8Y06 - chains A and B of the 4 polymer chains in the assembly; structure by X-ray diffraction, 3.99 A resolution.

Chain A:
Protein: LbCas12a
From: Lachnospiraceae bacterium ND2006
UniProtKB: A0A5S8WF58 (A0A5S8WF58_9FIRM); residues 1-1228 here = UniProt positions 1-1228
Amino-acid sequence (1228 residues; row label = number of the first residue in the row):
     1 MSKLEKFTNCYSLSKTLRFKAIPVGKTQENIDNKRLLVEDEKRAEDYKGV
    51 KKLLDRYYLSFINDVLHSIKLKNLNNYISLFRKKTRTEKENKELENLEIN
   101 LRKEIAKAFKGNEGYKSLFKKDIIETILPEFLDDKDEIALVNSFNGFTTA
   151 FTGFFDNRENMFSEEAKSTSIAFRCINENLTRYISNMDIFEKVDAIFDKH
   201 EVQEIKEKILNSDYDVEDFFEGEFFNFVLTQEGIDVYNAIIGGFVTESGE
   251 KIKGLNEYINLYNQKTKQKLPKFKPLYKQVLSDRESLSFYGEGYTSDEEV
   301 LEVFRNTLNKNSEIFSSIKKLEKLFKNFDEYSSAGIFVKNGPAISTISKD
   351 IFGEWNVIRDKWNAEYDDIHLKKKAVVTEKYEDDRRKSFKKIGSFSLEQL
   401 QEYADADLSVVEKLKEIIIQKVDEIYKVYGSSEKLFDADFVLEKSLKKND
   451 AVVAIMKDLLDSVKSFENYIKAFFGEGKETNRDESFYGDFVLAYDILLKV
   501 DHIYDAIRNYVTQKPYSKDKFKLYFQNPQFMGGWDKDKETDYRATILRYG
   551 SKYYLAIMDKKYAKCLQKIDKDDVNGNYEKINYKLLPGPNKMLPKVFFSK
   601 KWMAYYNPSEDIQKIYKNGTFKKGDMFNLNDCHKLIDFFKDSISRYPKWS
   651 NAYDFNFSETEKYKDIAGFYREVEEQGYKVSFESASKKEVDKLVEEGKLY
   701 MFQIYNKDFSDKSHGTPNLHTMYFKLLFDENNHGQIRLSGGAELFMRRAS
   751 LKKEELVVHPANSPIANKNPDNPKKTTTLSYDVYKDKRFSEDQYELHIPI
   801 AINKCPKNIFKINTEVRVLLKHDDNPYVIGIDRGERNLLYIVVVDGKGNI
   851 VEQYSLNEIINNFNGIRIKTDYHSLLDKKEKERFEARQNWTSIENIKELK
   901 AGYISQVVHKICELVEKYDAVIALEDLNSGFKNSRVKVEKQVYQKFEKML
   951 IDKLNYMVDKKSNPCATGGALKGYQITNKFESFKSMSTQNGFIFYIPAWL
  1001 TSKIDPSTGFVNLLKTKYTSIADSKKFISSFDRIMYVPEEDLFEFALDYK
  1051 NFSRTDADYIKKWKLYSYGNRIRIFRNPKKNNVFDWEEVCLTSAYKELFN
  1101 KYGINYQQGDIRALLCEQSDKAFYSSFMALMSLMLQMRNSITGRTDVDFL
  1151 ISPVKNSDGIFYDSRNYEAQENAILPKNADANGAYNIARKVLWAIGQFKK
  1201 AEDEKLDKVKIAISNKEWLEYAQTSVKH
Not modelled in the structure: 284-291, 368-374, 1075-1084, 1228

Chain B:
Molecule: 40-nt RNA strand
From: Lachnospiraceae bacterium ND2006
Sequence (40 nucleotides; row label = number of the first residue in the row; numbers below 1 keep their minus sign (A-20 is residue -20)):
   -20 AAUUUCUACUAAGUGUAGAUCGCAUCCAGUAAAGCGGCAC
Not modelled in the structure: 14-19

Interface between chain A and chain B:
Contacting residue pairs (124):
  Ser14(A) - C0(B)  base contact
  Lys15(A) - C0(B)  salt bridge to the phosphate
  Thr16(A) - C0(B)  hydrogen bond to the base
  Thr16(A) - G1(B)  hydrogen bond to the sugar
  Arg18(A) - U-17(B)  hydrogen bond to the base
  Arg18(A) - U-16(B)  sugar contact
  Arg18(A) - U-1(B)  sugar contact
  Arg18(A) - G1(B)  salt bridge to the phosphate
  Phe19(A) - U-17(B)  sugar contact
  Lys20(A) - U-17(B)  hydrogen bond to the sugar
  Lys51(A) - A3(B)  hydrogen bond to the phosphate
  Lys51(A) - U4(B)  salt bridge to the phosphate
  Gly153(A) - A3(B)  sugar contact
  Phe154(A) - U4(B)  sugar contact
  Asn157(A) - A3(B)  hydrogen bond to the sugar
  Asn157(A) - U4(B)  sugar contact
  Arg158(A) - U4(B)  hydrogen bond to the phosphate
  Arg158(A) - C5(B)  salt bridge to the phosphate
  Arg174(A) - C6(B)  hydrogen bond to the phosphate
  Arg174(A) - A7(B)  salt bridge to the phosphate
  Tyr277(A) - A7(B)  phosphate contact
  Tyr277(A) - G8(B)  phosphate contact
  Lys278(A) - C6(B)  salt bridge to the phosphate
  Lys278(A) - A7(B)  phosphate contact
  Val280(A) - C5(B)  phosphate contact
  Val280(A) - C6(B)  phosphate contact
  Gly341(A) - A12(B)  base contact
  Pro342(A) - A11(B)  base contact
  Ser345(A) - A12(B)  base contact
  Lys514(A) - U-14(B)  salt bridge to the phosphate
  Tyr516(A) - C-15(B)  hydrogen bond to the phosphate
  Lys518(A) - U-16(B)  phosphate contact
  Lys518(A) - C-15(B)  phosphate contact
  Lys520(A) - C2(B)  salt bridge to the phosphate
  Asn706(A) - U-17(B)  phosphate contact
  Lys707(A) - U-18(B)  hydrogen bond to the base
  Lys707(A) - U-17(B)  hydrogen bond to the phosphate
  Lys707(A) - U-5(B)  phosphate contact
  Ser710(A) - G-6(B)  hydrogen bond to the phosphate
  Lys712(A) - U-7(B)  phosphate contact
  Lys712(A) - G-6(B)  phosphate contact
  Ser713(A) - U-5(B)  hydrogen bond to the phosphate
  His714(A) - A-9(B)  salt bridge to the phosphate
  His714(A) - G-6(B)  sugar contact
  His714(A) - U-5(B)  hydrogen bond to the phosphate
  Gly715(A) - A-4(B)  phosphate contact
  Thr716(A) - A-4(B)  hydrogen bond to the phosphate
  Thr716(A) - G-3(B)  phosphate contact
  Asn718(A) - U-17(B)  base contact
  Asn718(A) - U-16(B)  base contact
  Asn718(A) - A-2(B)  base contact
  Asn718(A) - U-1(B)  base contact
  Leu719(A) - U-1(B)  hydrogen bond to the base
  His720(A) - U-1(B)  stacking on the base
  His720(A) - C0(B)  salt bridge to the phosphate
  Glu743(A) - C2(B)  sugar contact
  Phe745(A) - C2(B)  sugar contact
  Arg747(A) - U-16(B)  salt bridge to the phosphate
  His759(A) - A-20(B)  hydrogen bond to the sugar
  Ile765(A) - A-20(B)  base contact
  Ala766(A) - A-20(B)  hydrogen bond to the base
  Asn767(A) - A-20(B)  hydrogen bond to the base
  Asn767(A) - U-11(B)  phosphate contact
  Asn767(A) - A-10(B)  hydrogen bond to the phosphate
  Lys768(A) - U-11(B)  hydrogen bond to the phosphate
  Asn769(A) - C-12(B)  phosphate contact
  Asn769(A) - U-11(B)  hydrogen bond to the phosphate
  Asn772(A) - U-11(B)  sugar contact
  Asn772(A) - A-10(B)  hydrogen bond to the phosphate
  Lys774(A) - A-10(B)  salt bridge to the phosphate
  Lys774(A) - A-9(B)  hydrogen bond to the base
  Lys774(A) - G-8(B)  hydrogen bond to the base
  Thr777(A) - U-11(B)  hydrogen bond to the sugar
  Thr777(A) - A-10(B)  phosphate contact
  Thr777(A) - G-8(B)  base contact
  Leu779(A) - A-19(B)  base contact
  Leu779(A) - G-8(B)  base contact
  Tyr781(A) - A-19(B)  hydrogen bond to the base
  Tyr781(A) - G-8(B)  sugar contact
  Tyr781(A) - U-7(B)  stacking on the base
  Tyr784(A) - A-20(B)  phosphate contact
  Tyr784(A) - A-19(B)  sugar contact
  Lys785(A) - A-20(B)  sugar contact
  Lys785(A) - A-19(B)  phosphate contact
  Asp786(A) - A-19(B)  hydrogen bond to the phosphate
  Lys787(A) - U-18(B)  phosphate contact
  Arg788(A) - A-19(B)  sugar contact
  Arg788(A) - U-18(B)  salt bridge to the phosphate
  Arg788(A) - U-16(B)  salt bridge to the phosphate
  Arg788(A) - C-15(B)  salt bridge to the phosphate
  Phe789(A) - C-15(B)  phosphate contact
  Gln793(A) - U-17(B)  phosphate contact
  Gln793(A) - U-16(B)  phosphate contact
  His797(A) - G1(B)  hydrogen bond to the sugar
  His797(A) - C2(B)  phosphate contact
  Asn861(A) - A-10(B)  base contact
  Asn861(A) - A-4(B)  hydrogen bond to the sugar
  Asn862(A) - A-4(B)  sugar contact
  Phe863(A) - A-10(B)  base contact
  Phe863(A) - U-5(B)  sugar contact
  Ile868(A) - A-10(B)  base contact
  Thr870(A) - A-13(B)  sugar contact
  Thr870(A) - A-10(B)  base contact
  Tyr872(A) - A-13(B)  hydrogen bond to the sugar
  Leu875(A) - A-13(B)  phosphate contact
  Leu875(A) - C-12(B)  phosphate contact
  Glu898(A) - U-14(B)  phosphate contact
  Leu899(A) - U-14(B)  phosphate contact
  Leu899(A) - A-13(B)  sugar contact
  Gly902(A) - U-14(B)  sugar contact
  Ser905(A) - G-3(B)  hydrogen bond to the sugar
  Ser905(A) - A-2(B)  sugar contact
  Gln906(A) - U-14(B)  base contact
  Gln906(A) - A-4(B)  base contact
  Gln906(A) - G-3(B)  hydrogen bond to the base
  His909(A) - G-3(B)  phosphate contact
  His909(A) - A-2(B)  phosphate contact
  Arg935(A) - G13(B)  base contact
  Met949(A) - A-2(B)  sugar contact
  Lys953(A) - A-2(B)  salt bridge to the phosphate
  Lys953(A) - U-1(B)  salt bridge to the phosphate
  Lys960(A) - G-3(B)  salt bridge to the phosphate
  Lys960(A) - A-2(B)  salt bridge to the phosphate
  Lys1003(A) - G13(B)  sugar contact
Other interface residues (no listed pair), chain A (90 interface residues in all): Asp55, Ser168, Thr169, Gln279, Leu281, Ser282, Lys390, Tyr705, Thr778, Val783, Glu795, Lys879, Tyr903, Val908, Asp952, Val958, Lys961

Overview:
90 residues of chain A and 32 residues of chain B are in contact; the contacts include 33 hydrogen bonds, 19
salt bridges and 2 aromatic stacking contacts. Polar contacts include Thr16(A)-C0(B), Arg18(A)-U-17(B) and
Lys707(A)-U-18(B).
Here chain A is LbCas12a and chain B is a 40-nt RNA strand, both from Lachnospiraceae bacterium ND2006. Entry
8Y06 (Crystal structure of LbCas12a in complex with crRNA and 12nt target DNA) was determined by X-ray
diffraction, deposited together with 8Y04, 8Y05, 8Y07, 8Y08, 8Y09, 8Y0A and 3 further entries.
